3WTP - chains H and J of the 10 polymer chains in the assembly; structure by X-ray diffraction, 2.67 A resolution.

# Chain H
Name: Histone H2B type 1-J
From: Homo sapiens
UniProt: P06899 (H2B1J_HUMAN); residues 0-125 here correspond to UniProt positions 1-126 (UniProt number = residue number + 1)
Amino-acid sequence (129 residues; each row starts with the number of its first residue; numbers below 1 keep their minus sign (Gly-3 is residue -3)):
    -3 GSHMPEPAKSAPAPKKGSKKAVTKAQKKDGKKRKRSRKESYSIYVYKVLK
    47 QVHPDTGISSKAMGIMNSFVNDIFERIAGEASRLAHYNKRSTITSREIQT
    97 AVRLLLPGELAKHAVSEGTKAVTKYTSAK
Disordered / not traced: -3 to 31, 125
Construct notes: expression tag (-3 to -1)
UniProt features mapped onto this chain:
  - modified residue: Pro1 (N-acetylproline), Glu2 (ADP-ribosyl glutamic acid), Lys5 (N6-(2-hydroxyisobutyryl)lysine), Ser6 (ADP-ribosylserine), Lys11 (N6-(beta-hydroxybutyryl)lysine), Lys12 (N6-(2-hydroxyisobutyryl)lysine), Ser14 (Phosphoserine), Lys15 (N6-acetyllysine), Lys16 (N6-(beta-hydroxybutyryl)lysine), Lys20 (N6-(2-hydroxyisobutyryl)lysine), Lys23 (N6-(2-hydroxyisobutyryl)lysine), Lys24 (N6-(2-hydroxyisobutyryl)lysine), Lys34 (N6-(2-hydroxyisobutyryl)lysine), Glu35 (PolyADP-ribosyl glutamic acid), Ser36 (Phosphoserine), Lys43 (N6-(2-hydroxyisobutyryl)lysine), Lys46 (N6-(2-hydroxyisobutyryl)lysine), Lys57 (N6,N6-dimethyllysine), Arg79 (Dimethylated arginine), Lys85 (N6,N6,N6-trimethyllysine) and 6 more in UniProt
  - glycosylation: Ser112 (O-linked (GlcNAc) serine)
  - cross-link (Glycyl lysine isopeptide (Lys-Gly)): Lys5 (interchain with G-Cter in SUMO2), Lys20 (interchain with G-Cter in SUMO2), Lys34 (interchain with G-Cter in ubiquitin), Lys120 (interchain with G-Cter in ubiquitin)

# Chain J
Molecule: 146-nt DNA strand
Sequence (146 nucleotides; each row starts with the number of its first residue):
   147 ATCAATATCCACCTGCAGATTCTACCAAAAGTGTATTTGGAAACTGCTCC
   197 ATCAAAAGGCATGTTCAGCTGAATTCAGCTGAACATGCCTTTTGATGGAG
   247 CAGTTTCCAAATACACTTTTGGTAGAATCTGCAGGTGGATATTGAT

# How chain H and chain J interact
Contacting residue pairs (11; chain H residue first):
  Ser32(H) with DT250(J), hydrogen bond to the phosphate
  Lys34(H) with DT250(J), salt bridge to the phosphate
  Tyr42(H) with DT167(J), hydrogen bond to the phosphate
  Ser55(H) with DT166(J), phosphate contact
  Ser56(H) with DT166(J), hydrogen bond to the phosphate
  Arg86(H) with DG186(J), phosphate contact; DA187(J), salt bridge to the phosphate
  Ser87(H) with DG185(J), sugar contact; DG186(J), hydrogen bond to the phosphate
  Thr88(H) with DG185(J), phosphate contact; DG186(J), hydrogen bond to the phosphate
Also at the interface, not in a pair above, chain H (10 interface residues in all): Ile54, Lys85

# In short
The interface between chain H and chain J involves 10 residues on one side and 6 on the other, with 5 hydrogen
bonds and 2 salt bridges. Polar pairs include Ser32(H)-DT250(J), Tyr42(H)-DT167(J) and Ser56(H)-DT166(J).
Here chain H is Histone H2B type 1-J (Homo sapiens) and chain J is a 146-nt DNA strand. Entry 3WTP (Crystal
Structure of the heterotypic nucleosome containing human CENP-A and H3.3) was determined by X-ray diffraction.
